Entry 3BH2 (X-ray diffraction, 2.40 A resolution); this record covers chains A and C of the 4 polymer chains in the assembly.

[Chain A (and C)]
Molecule: Acetoacetate decarboxylase
Organism: Clostridium acetobutylicum ATCC 824
Notes: EC 4.1.1.4; chain C of this document is another copy of the same molecule, construct and numbering; everything in this record applies to it too
UniProt: P23670 (ADC_CLOAB); residue numbers follow UniProt; this construct covers 1-244
Chain sequence (244 residues; numbered 1 to 244; the number before each row is that of its first residue):
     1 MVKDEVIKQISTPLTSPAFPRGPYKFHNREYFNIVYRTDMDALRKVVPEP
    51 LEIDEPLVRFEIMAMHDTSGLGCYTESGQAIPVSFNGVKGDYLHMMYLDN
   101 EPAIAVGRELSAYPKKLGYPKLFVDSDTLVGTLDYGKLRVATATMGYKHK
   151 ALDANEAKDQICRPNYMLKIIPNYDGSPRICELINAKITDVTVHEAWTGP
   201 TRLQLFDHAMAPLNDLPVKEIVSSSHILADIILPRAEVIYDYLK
Construct notes: engineered mutation Val2 (Leu in P23670)
Swiss-Prot annotation at these positions:
  - active site: Lys115 (Schiff-base intermediate with acetoacetate)
  - site: Lys116 (Important for activity)
  - mutagenesis: Lys115 (K115C/Q: Complete loss of activity), Lys116 (K116C/N: Retains 2% of wild type activity; K116R: Retains 20% of wild type activity)
Reported in the primary citation:
  - catalytic residues: Glu76, Lys115
  - self-association interface (contacts with another copy of this molecule): Lys116
  - contacts within the chain: Met96-Lys115 (hydrophobic contact), Leu98-Lys115 (hydrophobic contact), Tyr113-Lys115
  - catalytic residues: Arg29 (proposed by the authors, not directly observed)
  - mutagenesis - R29Q (>2,000-fold), E61Q (20-fold), E76Q (250- fold): decreased catalytic activity

[Interface between chain A and chain C]
Residue-residue contacts (109):
  Met1(A) - Arg44(C)  hydrogen bond (backbone-backbone)
  Met1(A) - Lys45(C)  hydrogen bond (backbone-backbone)
  Met1(A) - Val47(C)  hydrogen bond (backbone-backbone)
  Met1(A) - Pro48(C)
  Met1(A) - Glu49(C)  hydrogen bond (backbone-backbone)
  Val2(A) - Glu49(C)
  Lys3(A) - Glu49(C)  hydrogen bond (backbone-side chain)
  Lys3(A) - Tyr240(C)
  Lys3(A) - Tyr242(C)
  Val6(A) - Pro48(C)  hydrophobic
  Val6(A) - Tyr242(C)  hydrophobic
  Ile7(A) - Pro178(C)
  Ile7(A) - Tyr242(C)
  Gln9(A) - Ile170(C)
  Ile10(A) - Ile170(C)
  Ile10(A) - Pro172(C)
  Ser11(A) - Arg108(C)  hydrogen bond
  Ser11(A) - Ile170(C)
  Thr12(A) - Arg108(C)  hydrogen bond (backbone-side chain)
  Thr12(A) - Pro114(C)
  Thr12(A) - Leu168(C)
  Pro13(A) - His94(C)
  Pro13(A) - Pro114(C)
  Pro13(A) - Lys116(C)
  Leu14(A) - Val46(C)
  Leu14(A) - Pro48(C)  hydrophobic
  Leu14(A) - Tyr92(C)
  Leu14(A) - Leu168(C)  hydrophobic
  Leu14(A) - Ile170(C)  hydrophobic
  Thr15(A) - His94(C)
  Thr15(A) - Met95(C)
  Ser16(A) - Met95(C)
  Ser16(A) - Lys116(C)  hydrogen bond (backbone-side chain)
  Ser16(A) - Met210(C)  hydrogen bond (side chain-backbone)
  Ser16(A) - Pro212(C)
  Pro17(A) - Lys116(C)
  Ala18(A) - Arg108(C)
  Arg21(A) - Gly176(C)  hydrogen bond (side chain-backbone)
  Arg44(A) - Met1(C)  hydrogen bond (backbone-backbone)
  Lys45(A) - Met1(C)  hydrogen bond (backbone-backbone)
  Val46(A) - Leu14(C)
  Val46(A) - Thr15(C)
  Val47(A) - Met1(C)  hydrogen bond (backbone-backbone)
  Pro48(A) - Met1(C)
  Pro48(A) - Val6(C)  hydrophobic
  Pro48(A) - Leu14(C)  hydrophobic
  Glu49(A) - Met1(C)  hydrogen bond (backbone-backbone)
  Glu49(A) - Val2(C)
  Glu49(A) - Lys3(C)  hydrogen bond (side chain-backbone)
  Tyr92(A) - Leu14(C)
  His94(A) - Pro13(C)
  His94(A) - Thr15(C)
  Met95(A) - Pro13(C)  hydrophobic
  Met95(A) - Thr15(C)
  Glu101(A) - Glu101(C)
  Glu101(A) - Ile104(C)
  Glu101(A) - Leu117(C)
  Ile104(A) - Glu101(C)
  Arg108(A) - Ser11(C)  hydrogen bond
  Arg108(A) - Thr12(C)  hydrogen bond (side chain-backbone)
  Arg108(A) - Ala18(C)
  Arg108(A) - Glu109(C)  salt bridge
  Glu109(A) - Arg108(C)  salt bridge
  Glu109(A) - Pro172(C)
  Leu110(A) - Pro172(C)  hydrophobic
  Leu110(A) - Asn173(C)
  Leu110(A) - Tyr174(C)
  Pro114(A) - Thr12(C)
  Pro114(A) - Pro13(C)
  Lys116(A) - Pro13(C)
  Lys116(A) - Ser16(C)  hydrogen bond
  Lys116(A) - Pro17(C)
  Leu117(A) - Glu101(C)
  Leu168(A) - Thr12(C)
  Leu168(A) - Leu14(C)  hydrophobic
  Lys169(A) - Tyr174(C)
  Ile170(A) - Gln9(C)
  Ile170(A) - Ile10(C)
  Ile170(A) - Ser11(C)
  Ile170(A) - Leu14(C)  hydrophobic
  Ile171(A) - Glu109(C)
  Pro172(A) - Ile10(C)
  Pro172(A) - Glu109(C)
  Pro172(A) - Leu110(C)  hydrophobic
  Asn173(A) - Leu110(C)
  Tyr174(A) - Leu110(C)
  Tyr174(A) - Lys169(C)
  Tyr174(A) - Glu182(C)  hydrogen bond
  Tyr174(A) - Ile184(C)
  Tyr174(A) - Arg235(C)
  Tyr174(A) - Ala236(C)
  Asp175(A) - Arg235(C)  hydrogen bond (backbone-side chain)
  Gly176(A) - Arg21(C)  hydrogen bond (backbone-side chain)
  Arg179(A) - Ile180(C)
  Arg179(A) - Glu182(C)  salt bridge
  Ile180(A) - Arg179(C)
  Glu182(A) - Tyr174(C)  hydrogen bond
  Glu182(A) - Arg179(C)  salt bridge
  Ile184(A) - Tyr174(C)
  Met210(A) - Ser16(C)
  Pro212(A) - Ser16(C)
  Arg235(A) - Tyr174(C)
  Arg235(A) - Asp175(C)
  Ala236(A) - Tyr174(C)
  Tyr240(A) - Lys3(C)
  Tyr242(A) - Lys3(C)
  Tyr242(A) - Val6(C)  hydrophobic
  Tyr242(A) - Ile7(C)
  Leu243(A) - Ile7(C)  hydrophobic
Interface residues without a listed pair, chain A (61 interface residues in all): Phe19, Pro102, Ser111, Tyr113, Pro178, Cys181, Ala209, Val238
Interface residues without a listed pair, chain C (62 interface residues in all): Phe19, Tyr97, Ser111, Tyr113, Tyr135, Ile171, Cys181, Ala209, Val238, Leu243

[In short]
The interface between chain A and chain C involves 61 residues on one side and 62 on the other; the contacts
include 22 hydrogen bonds and 4 salt bridges. Polar pairs include Arg108(A)-Glu109(C), Arg179(A)-Glu182(C) and
Lys3(A)-Glu49(C). From the paper: catalytic residues Glu76(A), Lys115(A) and Arg29(A); R29Q, E61Q and E76Q of
chain A reduce catalytic activity.
Chain A and chain C are both Acetoacetate decarboxylase (Clostridium acetobutylicum ATCC 824); the structure,
Structural Studies of Acetoacetate Decarboxylase, was determined by X-ray diffraction (same publication as
3BGT and 3BH3).
